PDB entry 6N1Q | electron microscopy, 5.16 A resolution (low resolution: residue-level contacts below are approximate; hydrogen-bond / salt-bridge calls are withheld) | chains A and B of the 8 polymer chains in the assembly

# Chain A (and B)
Name: DNA gyrase subunit A
Source organism: Streptococcus pneumoniae G54
Notes: EC 5.99.1.3; chain B of this document is another copy of the same molecule, construct and numbering; everything in this record applies to it too
Reference sequence: A0A0Y2BJX7 (A0A0Y2BJX7_STREE); residues 1-487 here correspond to UniProt positions 20-506 (UniProt number = residue number + 19)
Amino-acid sequence (511 residues; row label = number of the first residue in the row; numbers below 1 keep their minus sign (Met-23 is residue -23)):
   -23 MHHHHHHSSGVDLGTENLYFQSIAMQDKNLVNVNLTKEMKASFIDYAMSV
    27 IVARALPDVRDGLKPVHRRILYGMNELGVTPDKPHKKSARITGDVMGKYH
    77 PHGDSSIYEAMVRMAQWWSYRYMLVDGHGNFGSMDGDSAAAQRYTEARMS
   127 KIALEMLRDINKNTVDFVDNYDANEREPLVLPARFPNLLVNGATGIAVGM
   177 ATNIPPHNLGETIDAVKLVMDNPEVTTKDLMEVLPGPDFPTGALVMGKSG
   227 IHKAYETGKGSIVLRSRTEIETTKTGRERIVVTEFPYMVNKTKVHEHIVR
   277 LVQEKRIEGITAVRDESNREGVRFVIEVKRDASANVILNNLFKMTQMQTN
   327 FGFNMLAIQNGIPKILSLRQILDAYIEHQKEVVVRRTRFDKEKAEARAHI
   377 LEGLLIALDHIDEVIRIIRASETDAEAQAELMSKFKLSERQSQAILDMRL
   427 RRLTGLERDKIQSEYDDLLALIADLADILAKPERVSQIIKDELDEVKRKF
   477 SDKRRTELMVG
Disordered / not traced: -23 to 10, 487 (chain B: -23 to 5, 487)
Construct notes: expression tag (-23 to 0)

# Chain A / chain B interface
Residue-residue contacts (34):
  Ile387(A) - Arg395(B)
  Asp388(A) - Asp388(B)
  Asp388(A) - Arg395(B)
  Ile391(A) - Ile391(B)
  Arg392(A) - Asp388(B)
  Arg395(A) - Ile387(B)
  Arg395(A) - Asp388(B)
  Arg395(A) - Arg434(B)
  Glu398(A) - Thr430(B)
  Glu398(A) - Leu432(B)
  Asp400(A) - Arg427(B)
  Gln419(A) - Arg427(B)
  Ile421(A) - Leu426(B)
  Leu422(A) - Arg425(B)
  Leu422(A) - Leu426(B)
  Leu422(A) - Arg427(B)
  Asp423(A) - Arg425(B)
  Asp423(A) - Arg427(B)
  Met424(A) - Arg425(B)
  Met424(A) - Leu426(B)
  Arg425(A) - Asp423(B)
  Arg425(A) - Met424(B)
  Arg425(A) - Arg425(B)
  Leu426(A) - Ile394(B)
  Leu426(A) - Ile421(B)
  Leu426(A) - Leu422(B)
  Leu426(A) - Met424(B)
  Arg427(A) - Asp400(B)
  Arg427(A) - Gln419(B)
  Arg427(A) - Leu422(B)
  Leu429(A) - Ile391(B)
  Leu429(A) - Ile394(B)
  Leu429(A) - Arg395(B)
  Thr430(A) - Ile394(B)
Also at the interface, not in a pair above, chain A (21 interface residues in all): Ile394, Ser397, Thr399, Arg434
Also at the interface, not in a pair above, chain B (19 interface residues in all): Leu429, Gly431

# Overview
21 residues of chain A and 19 residues of chain B are in contact.
Chain A and chain B are both DNA gyrase subunit A (Streptococcus pneumoniae G54); the structure, Dihedral
oligomeric complex of GyrA N-terminal fragment, solved by cryoEM in D2 symmetry, was determined by electron
microscopy together with 6N1P and 6N1R from the same study.
